Entry 8BVH (electron microscopy, 3.60 A resolution); this record covers chains S and A of the 23 polymer chains in the assembly.

[Chain S]
Name: RNA-binding protein Hfq
Organism: Pseudomonas aeruginosa
UniProtKB: A0A2V3F1A3 (A0A2V3F1A3_PSEAI); numbering as in UniProt (aligned over 1-82)
Sequence (82 residues; row label = number of the first residue in the row):
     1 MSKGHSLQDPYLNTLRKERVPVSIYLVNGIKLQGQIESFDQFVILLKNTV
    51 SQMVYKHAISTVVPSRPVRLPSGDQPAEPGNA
Not modelled in the structure: 1-3, 72-82

[Chain A]
Molecule: amiE
Sequence (108 nucleotides; row label = number of the first residue in the row; note: 34 numbers in that range are skipped by the numbering (no residue carries them; nothing is unmodelled there); a row labelled like 16A-16Z holds insertion residues (16A, then the next letters in order); numbers below 1 keep their minus sign (U-13 is residue -13)):
   -13 UUUUUUCGUCCCGAAAAAAUAACAACAAGA
16A-16Z GGUGAUAUCCAUGCGUCACGGCGAUA
17A-17B UU
    19 NNNN
    30 NNNN
    45 UCCAGCAGCAACGACACCG
63A-63Q UCGGAGUGGCGGUGGUC
    78 AACUAC
Not modelled in the structure: -13 to 0, 16A-16Z, 17A-17B, 63A-63Q

[Interface between chain S and chain A]
Contacting residue pairs (9):
  Tyr25(S) with C59(A), base contact; A60(A), phosphate contact; C61(A), hydrogen bond to the phosphate; C62(A), hydrogen bond to the base
  Lys31(S) with A60(A), sugar contact; C61(A), salt bridge to the phosphate
  Thr61(S) with C59(A), base contact
  Val63(S) with C62(A), base contact
  Ser65(S) with C62(A), base contact
Also at the interface, not in a pair above, chain S (6 interface residues in all): Gly29

[Overview]
6 residues of chain S face 4 of chain A across their interface, with 2 hydrogen bonds and 1 salt bridge. Among
the polar pairs are Tyr25(S)-C62(A), Tyr25(S)-C61(A) and Lys31(S)-C61(A).
Chain S is RNA-binding protein Hfq (Pseudomonas aeruginosa) and chain A is amiE; the structure, Cryo-EM
structure of the Hfq-Crc-amiE translation repression assembly, was determined by electron microscopy,
deposited together with 8BVJ and 8BVM.
